PDB entry 4UOA | X-ray diffraction, 2.50 A resolution | chains A and B

Chain A:
Molecule: HA1
Source organism: Influenza A virus (A/CANINE/COLORADO/17864/2006(H3N8))
Reference sequence: E0UVR5 (E0UVR5_9INFA); aligned to UniProt positions 17-343 over residues 3-329 (the alignment contains insertions or deletions, so no single offset holds)
Sequence (327 residues; each row starts with the number of its first residue):
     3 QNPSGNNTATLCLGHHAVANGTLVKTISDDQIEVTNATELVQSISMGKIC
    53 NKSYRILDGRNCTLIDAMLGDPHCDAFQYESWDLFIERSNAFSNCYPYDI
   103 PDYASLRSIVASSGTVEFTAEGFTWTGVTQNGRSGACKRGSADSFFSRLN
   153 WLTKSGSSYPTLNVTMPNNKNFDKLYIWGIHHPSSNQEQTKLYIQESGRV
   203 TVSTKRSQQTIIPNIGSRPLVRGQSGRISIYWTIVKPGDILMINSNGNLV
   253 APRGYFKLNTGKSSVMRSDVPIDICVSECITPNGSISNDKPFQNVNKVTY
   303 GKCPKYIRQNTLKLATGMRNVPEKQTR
Disordered / not traced: 327-329
Sequence notes: engineered mutation Ile29 (Met44 in E0UVR5)
Cystine bridges: Cys52-Cys277, Cys64-Cys76, Cys97-Cys139, Cys281-Cys305
Covalently attached groups: N-acetylglucosamine (NAG) linked to Asn8, Asn22, Asn38, Asn63, Asn285; glycan linked to Asn165
From the paper describing this entry:
  - specificity-determining residues: Leu222

Chain B:
Molecule: HA2
Source organism: Influenza A virus (A/CANINE/COLORADO/17864/2006(H3N8))
Reference sequence: E0UVR5 (E0UVR5_9INFA); residues 1-172 here correspond to UniProt positions 345-516 (UniProt number = residue number + 344)
Sequence (175 residues; numbered 1 to 175; the number before each row is that of its first residue):
     1 GIFGAIAGFIENGWEGMVDGWYGFRYQNSEGTGQAADLKSTQAAIDQING
    51 KLNRVIERTNEKFHQIEKEFSEVEGRIQDLEKYVEDTKIDLWSYNAELLV
   101 ALENQHTIDLTDAEMNKLFEKTRRQLRENAEDMGDGCFKIYHKCDNACIE
   151 SIRTGTYDHYVYRDEALNNRFQSGR
Disordered / not traced: 173-175
Sequence notes: expression tag (173-175); conflict Glu131 (Asp475 in E0UVR5), Val161 (Ile505 in E0UVR5)
Cystine bridges: Cys144-Cys148

How chain A and chain B interact:
Disulfides between the chains: Cys14(A)-Cys137(B)
Residue-residue contacts - 142 pairs, chain A then chain B:
  Asn4(A) with Gly31(B)
  Pro5(A) with Gln27(B), hydrogen bond (backbone-side chain); Asn28(B); Ser29(B); Gly31(B)
  Ser6(A) with Gln27(B)
  Gly7(A) with Ser29(B)
  Asn8(A) with Lys143(B)
  Asn9(A) with Tyr141(B); His142(B), hydrogen bond (backbone-backbone); Lys143(B); Asn169(B)
  Thr10(A) with Ile140(B); His142(B)
  Ala11(A) with Gln27(B); Asn28(B); Phe138(B); Lys139(B); Ile140(B), hydrogen bond (backbone-backbone); His142(B)
  Thr12(A) with Tyr26(B); Gln27(B), hydrogen bond (backbone-backbone); Phe138(B)
  Leu13(A) with Phe24(B), hydrophobic; Arg25(B); Tyr26(B), hydrophobic; Thr122(B); Cys137(B); Phe138(B), hydrogen bond (backbone-backbone); Ile152(B), hydrophobic
  Cys14(A) with Trp14(B); Phe24(B); Arg25(B), hydrogen bond (backbone-backbone); Gly136(B); Cys137(B), disulfide
  Leu15(A) with Trp14(B); Gly23(B); Phe24(B), hydrophobic; Met115(B), hydrophobic; Leu118(B), hydrophobic; Phe119(B); Thr122(B); Gly136(B), hydrogen bond (backbone-backbone); Phe138(B), hydrophobic
  Gly16(A) with Trp14(B); Tyr22(B); Gly23(B), hydrogen bond (backbone-backbone); Met115(B)
  His17(A) with Ile6(B); Ile10(B); Asn12(B); Gly13(B); Trp14(B), hydrogen bond (backbone-backbone); Met17(B); Trp21(B); Tyr22(B); Met115(B)
  His18(A) with Trp14(B); Met17(B); Gly20(B); Trp21(B), hydrogen bond (backbone-backbone)
  Ala19(A) with Gly13(B); Trp14(B), hydrogen bond (backbone-backbone); Glu15(B)
  Val20(A) with Glu15(B)
  Ala21(A) with Glu15(B)
  Val26(A) with Asn104(B)
  Lys27(A) with Glu97(B), salt bridge; Ala101(B); Asn104(B), hydrogen bond (backbone-side chain)
  Thr28(A) with Ala101(B); Asn104(B); Gln105(B), hydrogen bond; Ile108(B)
  Ile29(A) with Ala101(B); Leu102(B), hydrophobic; Gln105(B), hydrogen bond (backbone-side chain)
  Ser30(A) with Gln105(B), hydrogen bond (backbone-side chain)
  Ile34(A) with Ile108(B), hydrophobic
  Leu42(A) with Leu52(B), hydrophobic; Val100(B), hydrophobic
  Tyr56(A) with Glu61(B), hydrogen bond
  Arg109(A) with Glu67(B), salt bridge
  Ser110(A) with His64(B), hydrogen bond
  Ser114(A) with His64(B)
  Lys264(A) with Phe63(B)
  Ser265(A) with His64(B)
  Ser266(A) with His64(B), hydrogen bond
  Arg269(A) with Glu67(B), salt bridge; Glu69(B)
  Phe294(A) with Ala96(B), hydrophobic
  Lys299(A) with Lys68(B), hydrogen bond (backbone-side chain); Glu85(B); Ile89(B)
  Thr301(A) with Gln65(B)
  Tyr302(A) with Lys62(B); Phe63(B)
  Gly303(A) with Asn60(B); Glu61(B); Lys62(B), hydrogen bond (backbone-backbone)
  Lys304(A) with Thr59(B); Glu61(B)
  Cys305(A) with Thr59(B)
  Lys307(A) with Trp92(B)
  Tyr308(A) with Ile89(B), hydrophobic
  Ile309(A) with Trp92(B); Ser93(B); Ala96(B), hydrophobic
  Arg310(A) with Asp86(B); Ile89(B); Asp90(B), salt bridge; Ser93(B), hydrogen bond (backbone-side chain)
  Gln311(A) with Ser93(B), hydrogen bond (side chain-backbone); Glu97(B), hydrogen bond
  Leu314(A) with Ala96(B), hydrophobic; Glu97(B)
  Lys315(A) with Val100(B); Asn104(B), hydrogen bond (backbone-side chain)
  Leu316(A) with Glu103(B); Asn104(B)
  Ala317(A) with Asn104(B), hydrogen bond (backbone-side chain); Thr107(B)
  Thr318(A) with Trp21(B); Ile48(B)
  Gly319(A) with Trp21(B); Thr107(B)
  Met320(A) with Ile6(B), hydrophobic; Trp21(B); Tyr22(B); Thr111(B)
  Arg321(A) with Ala7(B)
  Val323(A) with Ile6(B), hydrophobic; Ala7(B), hydrophobic; Glu11(B); Asn12(B); Gly13(B), hydrogen bond (backbone-backbone)
  Pro324(A) with Glu15(B)
  Glu325(A) with Asn12(B); Gly13(B); Glu15(B)
  Lys326(A) with Glu11(B); Asn12(B), hydrogen bond (backbone-side chain)
Also at the interface, not in a pair above, chain A (63 interface residues in all): Val36, Ala113, Asn290, Pro293, Val300, Pro306
Also at the interface, not in a pair above, chain B (69 interface residues in all): Gly1, Glu30, Thr32, Ile56, Met133, Cys144

In short:
63 residues of chain A face 69 of chain B across their interface, with 1 disulfide bond, 27 hydrogen bonds and
4 salt bridges. Among the polar pairs are Lys27(A)-Glu97(B), Arg109(A)-Glu67(B) and Arg269(A)-Glu67(B).
N-acetylglucosamine is covalently linked to Asn8(A), Asn22(A), Asn38(A), Asn63(A), Asn165(A) and Asn285(A).
The paper reports the specificity determinant Leu222(A).
Chain A is HA1 and chain B is HA2, both from Influenza A virus (A/CANINE/COLORADO/17864/2006(H3N8)); the
structure, Structure of the A_Canine_Colorado_17864_06 H3 haemagglutinin Met29Ile mutant, was determined by
X-ray diffraction, deposited together with 4UNW, 4UNX, 4UNY, 4UNZ, 4UO0, 4UO1 and 8 further entries.
